Entry 7BLZ (electron microscopy, 3.10 A resolution); this record covers chains A and D of the 15 polymer chains in the assembly.

# Chain A
Protein: Photosystem I P700 chlorophyll a apoprotein A1
Organism: Cyanidioschyzon merolae (strain 10D)
Notes: EC 1.97.1.12
Reference sequence: Q85FY7 (PSAA_CYAM1); residues 6-748 here = UniProt positions 6-748
Amino-acid sequence (743 residues; each row starts with the number of its first residue):
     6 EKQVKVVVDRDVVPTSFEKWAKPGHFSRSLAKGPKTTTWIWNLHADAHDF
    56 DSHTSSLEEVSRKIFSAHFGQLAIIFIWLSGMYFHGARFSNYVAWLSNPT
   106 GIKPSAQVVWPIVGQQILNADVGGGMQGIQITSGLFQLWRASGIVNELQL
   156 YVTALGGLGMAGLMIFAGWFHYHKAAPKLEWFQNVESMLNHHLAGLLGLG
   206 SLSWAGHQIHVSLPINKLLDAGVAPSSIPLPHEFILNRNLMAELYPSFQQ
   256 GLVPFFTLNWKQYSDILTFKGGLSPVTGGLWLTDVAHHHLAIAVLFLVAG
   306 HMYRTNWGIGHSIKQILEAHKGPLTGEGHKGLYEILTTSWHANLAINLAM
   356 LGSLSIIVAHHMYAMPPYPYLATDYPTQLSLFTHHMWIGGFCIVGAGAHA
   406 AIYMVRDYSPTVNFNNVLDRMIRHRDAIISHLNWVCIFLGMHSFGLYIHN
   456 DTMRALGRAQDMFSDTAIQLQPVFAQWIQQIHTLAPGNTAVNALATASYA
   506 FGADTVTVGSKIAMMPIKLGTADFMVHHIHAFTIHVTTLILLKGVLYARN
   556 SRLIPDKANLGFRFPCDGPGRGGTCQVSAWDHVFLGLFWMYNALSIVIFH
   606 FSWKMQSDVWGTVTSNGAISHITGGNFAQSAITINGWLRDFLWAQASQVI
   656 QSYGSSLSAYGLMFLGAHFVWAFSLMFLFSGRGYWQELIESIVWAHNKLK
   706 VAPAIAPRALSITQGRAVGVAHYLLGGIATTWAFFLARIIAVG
Curated features (UniProtKB/Swiss-Prot):
  - binding site ([4Fe-4S] cluster): Cys-571, Cys-580
  - binding site (chlorophyll a'): His-673
  - binding site (chlorophyll a): Met-681, Tyr-689
  - binding site (phylloquinone): Trp-690
Metal / ion sites: chlorophyll a Mg site 1 near Gln-120 (its only coordinating residue here); chlorophyll a Mg site 2 near Thr-494 (its only coordinating residue here); 4Fe-4S cluster Fe: Cys-571, Cys-580 (shared with 2 residues of chain B)
Residues lining bound ligands:
  - 1,2-diacyl-glycerol-3-sn-phosphate (3PH): Thr-20, Phe-22, Trp-25, Leu-163, Gly-164, Gly-167, Ile-170, Phe-171, Trp-174, Lys-179
  - beta-carotene (BCR), molecule 1: Gln-8, Asn-311, Trp-312
  - beta-carotene (BCR), molecule 2: Trp-83, Gly-200, Leu-201, Leu-204, Gly-205, Trp-209
  - beta-carotene (BCR), molecule 3: Leu-207, Leu-257, Phe-260, Phe-261, Val-299, Leu-302, Val-303, His-306
  - beta-carotene (BCR), molecule 4: Ile-340, Leu-341, Ala-347, Ile-351, Ala-405, Tyr-408, Leu-423
  - beta-carotene (BCR), molecule 5: Ala-354, Met-355, Ser-358, Ile-398, Ala-401, Gly-402, Ala-405, Thr-543, Leu-546, Leu-547, Val-550
  - beta-carotene (BCR), molecule 6: Trp-690, Leu-693, Ile-694, Ile-697
  - C7Z ((1S)-3,5,5-trimethyl-4-[(1E,3E,5E,7E,9E,11E,13E,15E,17E)-3,7,12,16-tetramethyl-18-[(4S)-2,6,6-trimethyl-4-oxidanyl-cyclohexen-1-yl]octadeca-1,3,5,7,9,11,13,15,17-nonaenyl]cyclohex-3-en-1-ol), molecule 1: Phe-81, Leu-84, Ser-85, Tyr-88, Thr-158, Gly-161, Gly-162, Met-165, Leu-204, Leu-207, Ser-208, Phe-261
  - C7Z, molecule 2: Trp-115, Pro-116, Ile-117
  - chlorophyll a isomer (CL0): Phe-449, Tyr-452, Ile-534, Phe-537, Thr-538, Tyr-596, Asn-597, Ser-600, Ile-601, Phe-604, Ile-639, Trp-642, Leu-647, Ala-651, Ile-655, Phe-669, His-673, Trp-676, Tyr-728, Thr-735, Thr-736, Phe-739
  - chlorophyll a (CLA), molecule 1: Gln-8, Val-9, Lys-10, Val-11, Trp-186, Asn-189, Ser-192, His-196, Thr-310, Asn-311, Trp-312
  - chlorophyll a (CLA), molecule 2: Val-11, Val-13, Arg-15, Phe-70, Phe-74, Leu-168, Met-169, Phe-171, Ala-172, Phe-175, His-176, Ala-180, Pro-182, Trp-186
  - chlorophyll a (CLA), molecule 3: Val-18, Pro-19, Thr-20, Ser-21, Phe-22, Lys-24, Trp-25, His-30, Lys-68, Ser-71, Ala-72, Gly-75, Ile-79, Ile-170, Gly-173, Trp-174, Tyr-177, His-178
  - chlorophyll a (CLA), molecule 4: Trp-25, Pro-28, Trp-44, Ile-45, Trp-46, Leu-48, His-49
  - chlorophyll a (CLA), molecule 5: Trp-25, His-30, Phe-31, Leu-48, His-49, Ala-52, His-53, Phe-55, His-58, Ala-72, Gly-75, Gln-76, Ala-78, Ile-79, Ile-82, Ile-170
  - chlorophyll a (CLA), molecule 6: Thr-42, Ile-45, Trp-46, Ile-694, Ile-697, Val-698, His-701, Val-706, Pro-708, Ile-710, Pro-712, Arg-713
  - chlorophyll a (CLA), molecule 7: Trp-46, Phe-674, Val-675, Phe-678, Phe-682, Leu-715, Gln-719, Ala-722, Val-723, Ala-726, His-727, Leu-730
  - chlorophyll a (CLA), molecule 8: His-49, Ala-50, Asp-51, Ala-52, His-53, Asp-54, His-346, Leu-349, Leu-353, Phe-396, Cys-397, Val-399, Gly-400, Ala-403, His-404, Ile-407, Arg-411, Phe-567, Arg-568, Trp-585, Val-588, Leu-592, Ala-726, Leu-730
  - chlorophyll a (CLA), molecule 9: His-53, Phe-55, Asp-56, Ile-69, Ala-72, His-73, Gln-76, Leu-77, Ile-80, Phe-81, Leu-84, Met-165, Trp-345, His-346, Asn-348, Leu-349, Asn-352, Leu-353, Leu-356
  - chlorophyll a (CLA), molecule 10: His-53, Gln-76, Ile-79, Ile-80, Trp-83, Leu-356, Ile-393, Phe-396, Cys-397
  - chlorophyll a (CLA), molecule 11: Leu-62, Ser-66, His-73, Leu-184, Phe-187, Gln-188, Val-190, Met-193, Leu-194, His-197, Leu-198, Leu-201, Leu-202, Ile-318, Leu-322, Tyr-338, Leu-341, Thr-342, Thr-343, Ser-344, Trp-345, Asn-348, Ile-351, Asn-352, Met-355, Leu-356
  - chlorophyll a (CLA), molecule 12: Phe-70, His-73, Phe-74, Leu-77, Phe-81, Met-165, Met-169, Trp-186, Phe-187, Asn-189, Ser-192, Met-193, His-196, His-197, Gly-200, Leu-201, Trp-345
  - chlorophyll a (CLA), molecule 13: Ile-82, Trp-83, Ser-85, Gly-86, Met-87, Phe-89, His-90, Phe-94, Gln-112, Val-113, Trp-115, Leu-163
  - chlorophyll a (CLA), molecule 14: Trp-83, Met-87, His-90, Ala-111, Gln-112, Ile-134, Gln-135, Ile-136, Thr-137, Ser-138, Leu-140, Ala-664, Tyr-665, Trp-737, Leu-741
  - chlorophyll a (CLA), molecule 15: Trp-83, Met-87, Thr-137, Ser-138, Leu-140, Ser-385, Leu-386, Thr-388, His-389, Trp-392, Ile-393, Phe-396, Met-668, Ile-733, Thr-736, Trp-737
  - chlorophyll a (CLA), molecule 16: Trp-83, Leu-84, Ser-138, Gly-139, Leu-140, Leu-143, Leu-202, Leu-356, Leu-359, Ser-360, Val-363, Met-367, Tyr-373, Leu-386, His-389, His-390, Ile-393
  - chlorophyll a (CLA), molecule 17: Tyr-88, Ser-147, Gly-148, Ile-149, Gln-154, Val-157, Thr-158, Leu-160, Gly-161, Gly-164, Gly-205, Ser-208, Trp-209, Gly-211, His-212, His-215, Val-216, Ile-220, Pro-236, His-237, Ile-240
  - chlorophyll a (CLA), molecule 18: Gln-112, Val-113, Val-114, Trp-115, Ile-117, Val-118, Gln-120, Leu-123, Ile-134, Ala-664, Leu-667, Met-668
  - chlorophyll a (CLA), molecule 19: Leu-143, Ala-146, Leu-201, Leu-202, Gly-205, Ser-206, Trp-209, Gln-213, Leu-285, Leu-287, Val-290, His-293, His-294, Ile-297, Phe-301, Leu-359, Ile-362, Val-363, His-366, Met-367, Pro-372, Tyr-373
  - chlorophyll a (CLA), molecule 20: Asn-151, Leu-153, Gln-154, Val-157, Leu-235, His-237, Ile-240, Leu-241
  - chlorophyll a (CLA), molecule 21: Gly-164, Met-165, Gly-167, Leu-168
  - chlorophyll a (CLA), molecule 22: Leu-194, Leu-198, Leu-202, Leu-300, Phe-301, Ala-304, Met-307, Tyr-308, Ile-318, Ile-321, Met-355, Leu-423, Met-426, Leu-547, Val-550, Leu-551
  - chlorophyll a (CLA), molecule 23: Asn-195, His-196, Ala-199, Gly-200, Leu-204, Leu-302, His-306, Tyr-308, Thr-310, Trp-312, Ile-314
  - chlorophyll a (CLA), molecule 24: Leu-207, Ser-208, Gly-211, Ile-214, His-215, Phe-239, Ile-240, Arg-243, Met-246, Phe-253, Gln-254, Gln-255, Gly-256, Leu-257, Val-258, Tyr-268, Ile-271, Leu-272, Leu-295
  - chlorophyll a (CLA), molecule 25: Phe-260, Trp-265, Lys-266, Tyr-268, Ser-269, Leu-272, Phe-274, His-292, Leu-295, Ala-296, Val-299, Leu-300, Val-303, Asn-497
  - chlorophyll a (CLA), molecule 26: Phe-260, Phe-261, Leu-263
  - chlorophyll a (CLA), molecule 27: Thr-273, Phe-274, Gly-276, Leu-285, Asp-289, Val-290, His-292, His-293, Ala-296, Ile-297, Leu-300, His-366, Met-370, Ala-502
  - chlorophyll a (CLA), molecule 28: Phe-274, Thr-494, Ala-495, Val-496, Asn-497, Ala-498
  - chlorophyll a (CLA), molecule 29: Val-303, Ala-304, His-306, Met-307, Arg-309, Ile-314, Gly-315, His-316
  - chlorophyll a (CLA), molecule 30: Met-307, His-316, Gln-320, Ile-321, Ala-324, His-325
  - chlorophyll a (CLA), molecule 31: Ile-321, Leu-322, His-325, Thr-330, His-334, Leu-337, Leu-341, Val-422, Leu-423, Met-426
  - chlorophyll a (CLA), molecule 32: Ala-324, His-325, Lys-326, Gly-327, Pro-328, Leu-329
  - chlorophyll a (CLA), molecule 33: Leu-329, Thr-330, Val-422, Arg-425, Met-426, Arg-428, His-429, Ala-432, Ile-433, His-436
  - chlorophyll a (CLA), molecule 34: Met-355, Ser-358, Leu-359, Ile-362, His-365, His-366, Tyr-368, Ala-369, Met-370, Ala-502, Ser-503, Ala-505, Phe-506
  - chlorophyll a (CLA), molecule 35: Ile-361, Ile-362, His-365, Met-391, Gly-395, Ile-398, Val-399, Ile-539, Thr-542, Thr-543, Leu-546, Met-595, Leu-599, Val-602
  - chlorophyll a (CLA), molecule 36: His-365, Tyr-368, Phe-479, Ala-480, Ile-483, Gln-484, His-487, Phe-506, Ile-522, Leu-524, His-532, His-535, Ile-539, Val-602, His-605, Phe-606, Lys-609, Met-610
  - chlorophyll a (CLA), molecule 37: Ala-432, His-436, Trp-439
  - chlorophyll a (CLA), molecule 38: Ile-433, Leu-437, Val-440, Ala-536, Ile-539, His-540, Thr-543, Leu-547
  - chlorophyll a (CLA), molecule 39: Ser-435, Asn-438, Trp-439, Ile-442
  - chlorophyll a (CLA), molecule 40: Asn-438, Cys-441, Ile-442, Gly-445, Met-446, Phe-449, Gly-450, Ile-453, Phe-537, Val-541, Leu-544, Ile-545, Leu-590, Phe-593, Trp-594
  - chlorophyll a (CLA), molecule 41: Trp-439, Ile-442, Phe-443, Met-446, His-447
  - chlorophyll a (CLA), molecule 42: Trp-439, Phe-443, Leu-444, Gln-476, Pro-477, Val-478, Phe-479, Ala-480, Leu-524, Phe-529, His-532, His-533, Ala-536, His-540
  - chlorophyll a (CLA), molecule 43: Met-446, His-447, Gly-450, Leu-451, Ile-453, His-454, Thr-457, Met-458, Arg-463, Asp-466, Phe-468, Ile-473
  - chlorophyll a (CLA), molecule 44: Phe-449, Ile-453, Asp-456, Phe-537, Phe-593, Trp-594, Tyr-596, Asn-597, Ile-639, Leu-643, Trp-676, Tyr-728
  - chlorophyll a (CLA), molecule 45: Thr-457, Ala-460, Leu-461
  - chlorophyll a (CLA), molecule 46: Trp-482, Ile-483, Ile-486, His-487, Ala-490, Thr-494, Ala-495, Ala-502, Phe-506
  - chlorophyll a (CLA), molecule 47: Leu-643, Leu-647, Trp-648
  - chlorophyll a (CLA), molecule 48: Leu-667, Met-668, Leu-670, Gly-671, His-673, Phe-674, Trp-676, Ala-677, Leu-680
  - chlorophyll a (CLA), molecule 49: Phe-674, Ala-677, Phe-678, Leu-680, Met-681, Phe-684, Ser-685, Tyr-689, Trp-690, Leu-693
  - chlorophyll a (CLA), molecule 50: Ile-697, Ala-700, His-701, Leu-704, Val-706
  - chlorophyll a (CLA), molecule 51: Trp-699, Ala-700, Lys-703, Leu-704
  - ergosterol (ERG): Arg-15, Asp-16, Phe-175
  - phylloquinone (PQN): Trp-46, Met-681, Phe-682, Ser-685, Gly-686, Arg-687, Trp-690, Ile-694, Ala-714, Leu-715, Ser-716, Gly-720
  - phosphatidylethanolamine (PTY): Gln-474, Leu-475, Gln-476, Val-478, Phe-479, Trp-482, Phe-529
  - (3R)-beta,beta-caroten-3-ol (RRX), molecule 1: Ile-79, Ile-82, Trp-83
  - (3R)-beta,beta-caroten-3-ol (RRX), molecule 2: Phe-260, Trp-265, Val-299, Val-303
  - (3R)-beta,beta-caroten-3-ol (RRX), molecule 3: Met-668, Gly-671, Ala-672, Phe-674, Val-675, Leu-730, Ile-733, Ala-734, Trp-737
  - 4Fe-4S cluster (SF4): Pro-570, Cys-571, Gly-573, Pro-574, Cys-580, Ile-717, Arg-721
  - Phosphatidylinositol (T7X): Phe-443, Leu-444, His-447, Ser-448, Leu-451, Phe-468, Ala-472, Ile-473, Gln-474, Leu-475, Phe-529, His-533

# Chain D
Protein: Photosystem I p700 chlorophyll A apoprotein A2
Organism: Cyanidioschyzon merolae (strain 10D)
Reference sequence: Q85FY0 (Q85FY0_CYAM1); residue numbers follow UniProt; this construct covers 2-139
Amino-acid sequence (138 residues; numbered 2 to 139; the number before each row is that of its first residue):
     2 LNLKMPSPSFLGSTGGWLRCAETEEKYAMTWSSDQQHIFEMPTGGAAVMN
    52 SGDNLLYLARKEQALALATQLRTQFKIQDYKIYRIFPSGEVQYLHPKDGV
   102 LPYQVNKGREQVGRVKSTIGKNVNPAQVKFTSKATYDR

# How chain A and chain D interact
Residue-residue contacts (38; chain A residue first):
  Pro-415(A) / Glu-41(D)
  Pro-415(A) / Ala-47(D)
  Thr-416(A) / Ile-39(D)
  Asn-418(A) / Ala-47(D)
  Phe-419(A) / Ile-39(D)  hydrophobic
  Phe-419(A) / Ala-47(D)  hydrophobic
  Phe-419(A) / Val-49(D)  hydrophobic
  Asn-420(A) / Leu-12(D)
  Asp-424(A) / Gly-46(D)
  Asp-424(A) / Ala-47(D)  hydrogen bond (side chain-backbone)
  Ile-427(A) / Gly-45(D)
  Arg-428(A) / Leu-12(D)  hydrogen bond (side chain-backbone)
  Arg-428(A) / Ser-14(D)  hydrogen bond (backbone-side chain)
  Arg-428(A) / Thr-15(D)  hydrogen bond (backbone-backbone)
  Arg-428(A) / Gly-45(D)
  His-429(A) / Thr-15(D)
  Arg-430(A) / Thr-44(D)  hydrogen bond (side chain-backbone)
  Arg-430(A) / Gly-45(D)
  Asp-431(A) / Thr-15(D)  hydrogen bond
  Asp-431(A) / Gly-16(D)
  Arg-554(A) / Glu-41(D)  salt bridge
  Asn-555(A) / Glu-41(D)
  Asn-555(A) / Met-42(D)  hydrogen bond (side chain-backbone)
  Asn-555(A) / Pro-43(D)  hydrogen bond (side chain-backbone)
  Asn-555(A) / Gly-45(D)
  Arg-557(A) / Thr-15(D)  hydrogen bond (side chain-backbone)
  Arg-557(A) / Gly-16(D)  hydrogen bond (side chain-backbone)
  Arg-557(A) / Gly-17(D)  hydrogen bond (side chain-backbone)
  Arg-557(A) / Leu-19(D)
  Arg-557(A) / Arg-61(D)  hydrogen bond (backbone-side chain)
  Arg-557(A) / Gln-64(D)
  Leu-558(A) / Arg-61(D)  hydrogen bond (backbone-side chain)
  Leu-558(A) / Glu-63(D)
  Pro-560(A) / Glu-63(D)
  Pro-560(A) / Gln-64(D)
  Pro-560(A) / Ala-67(D)  hydrophobic
  Arg-576(A) / Arg-61(D)
  Arg-576(A) / Glu-63(D)  salt bridge
Interface residues without a listed pair, chain A (19 interface residues in all): Ala-432, Asp-561
Interface residues without a listed pair, chain D (20 interface residues in all): Ala-48

# Overview
19 residues of chain A and 20 residues of chain D are in contact, with 13 hydrogen bonds and 2 salt bridges.
Among the polar pairs are Arg-554(A)/Glu-41(D), Arg-576(A)/Glu-63(D) and Asp-424(A)/Ala-47(D).
Here chain A is Photosystem I P700 chlorophyll a apoprotein A1 and chain D is Photosystem I p700 chlorophyll A
apoprotein A2, both from Cyanidioschyzon merolae (strain 10D). Entry 7BLZ (Red alga C.merolae Photosystem I)
was determined by electron microscopy.
